PDB entry 7V1U | X-ray diffraction, 1.82 A resolution | chain A

# Chain A
Name: Bromodomain-containing protein 4
Source organism: Homo sapiens
UniProtKB: O60885 (BRD4_HUMAN); residues 44-168 here = UniProt positions 44-168
Amino-acid sequence (141 residues; numbered 28 to 168; the number before each row is that of its first residue):
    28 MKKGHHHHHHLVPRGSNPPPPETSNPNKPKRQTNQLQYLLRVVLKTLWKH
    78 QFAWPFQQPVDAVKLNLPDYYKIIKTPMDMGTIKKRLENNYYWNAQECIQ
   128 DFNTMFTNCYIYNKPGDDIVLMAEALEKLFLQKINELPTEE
Not modelled in the structure: 28-36, 168
Construct notes: expression tag (28-43)
Curated features (UniProtKB/Swiss-Prot):
  - site: Asn140 (Acetylated histone binding)
  - cross-link: Lys99 (Glycyl lysine isopeptide (Lys-Gly) (interchain with G-Cter in SUMO2))
  - natural variant: Asp145 (D145G: Found in a patient with a neurodevelopmental syndrome; uncertain significance)
  - mutagenesis: Asn140 (N140A: Abolishes binding to acetylated histones)
Small-molecule neighbours: 5E3 (N-(3-ethyl-6-methoxy-1,2-benzoxazol-5-yl)-2-methoxy-benzenesulfonamide): Trp81, Pro82, Phe83, Val87, Leu92, Leu94, Tyr97, Cys136, Tyr139, Asn140, Asp145, Ile146, Met149
From the paper describing this entry:
  - binding site for 5E3: Leu92, Asn140

# In short
Chain A binds compound 5E3. UniProt lists one mutagenesis site. The paper reports a binding site for 5E3 at
Leu92 and Asn140.
Chain A is Bromodomain-containing protein 4 (Homo sapiens); the structure, Crystal Structure of the first
bromodomain of human BRD4 in complex with the inhibitor ZJ12, was determined by X-ray diffraction, deposited
together with 7V2J.
